PDB entry 2GUX | X-ray diffraction, 2.00 A resolution | chain A

[Chain A]
Molecule: griffithsin
Reference sequence: P84801 (GRFIN_GRISQ); residue numbers follow UniProt; this construct covers 1-121
Amino-acid sequence (138 residues; row label = number of the first residue in the row; numbers below 1 keep their minus sign (Gly-16 is residue -16)):
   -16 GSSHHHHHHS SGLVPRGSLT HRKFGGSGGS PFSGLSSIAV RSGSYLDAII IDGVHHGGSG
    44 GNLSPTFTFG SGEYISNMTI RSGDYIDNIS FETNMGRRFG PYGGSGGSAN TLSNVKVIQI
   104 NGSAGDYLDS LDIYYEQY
Unresolved in the structure: -16 to -5
Sequence notes: cloning artifact (-16 to -14, -7 to 0); expression tag (-13 to -8); modified residue (61, 78)
Modified / non-standard residues: Mse61 (selenomethionine; parent Met); Mse78 (selenomethionine; parent Met)

[Summary]
Chain A is griffithsin; the structure, Selenomethionine derivative of griffithsin, was determined by X-ray
diffraction together with 2GTY, 2GUC, 2GUD and 2GUE from the same study.
